Entry 3MJZ (X-ray diffraction, 2.40 A resolution); this record covers chains B and C of the 3 polymer chains in the assembly.

[Chain B (and C)]
Name: FG41 Malonate Semialdehyde Decarboxylase
Organism: Coryneform bacterium
Notes: EC 4.1.1.-; chain C of this document is another copy of the same molecule, construct and numbering; everything in this record applies to it too
Chain sequence (136 residues; numbered 1 to 136; the number before each row is that of its first residue):
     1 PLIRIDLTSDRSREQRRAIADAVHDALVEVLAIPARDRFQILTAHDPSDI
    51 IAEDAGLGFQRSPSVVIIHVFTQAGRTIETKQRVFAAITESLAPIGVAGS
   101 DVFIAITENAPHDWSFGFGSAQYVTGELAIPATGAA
Disordered / not traced: 132-136

[Chain B / chain C interface]
Pairs across the interface - 71 pairs, chain B then chain C:
  Arg-4(B) / Arg-4(C)
  Asp-6(B) / Arg-4(C)  salt bridge
  Asp-6(B) / Ile-41(C)
  His-45(B) / Ile-41(C)
  His-45(B) / Leu-42(C)  hydrogen bond (side chain-backbone)
  His-45(B) / Thr-43(C)
  Ser-48(B) / Arg-17(C)
  Asp-49(B) / Arg-16(C)  salt bridge
  Asp-49(B) / Gln-40(C)
  Asp-49(B) / Ile-41(C)
  Asp-49(B) / Leu-42(C)  hydrogen bond (backbone-backbone)
  Ile-50(B) / Gln-40(C)
  Ile-51(B) / Arg-17(C)
  Ile-51(B) / Arg-38(C)
  Ile-51(B) / Phe-39(C)
  Ile-51(B) / Gln-40(C)  hydrogen bond (backbone-backbone)
  Ala-52(B) / Arg-38(C)
  Ala-52(B) / Phe-39(C)  hydrophobic
  Glu-53(B) / Arg-36(C)  salt bridge
  Glu-53(B) / Arg-38(C)  hydrogen bond (backbone-backbone)
  Glu-53(B) / Phe-39(C)
  Asp-54(B) / Arg-36(C)  salt bridge
  Ala-55(B) / Pro-34(C)
  Ala-55(B) / Arg-36(C)  hydrogen bond (backbone-backbone)
  Ala-55(B) / Asp-37(C)
  Ala-55(B) / Leu-128(C)  hydrophobic
  Gly-56(B) / Arg-36(C)
  Leu-57(B) / Phe-116(C)  hydrophobic
  Leu-57(B) / Gln-122(C)
  Leu-57(B) / Glu-127(C)
  Leu-57(B) / Leu-128(C)  hydrophobic
  Phe-59(B) / Phe-116(C)
  Phe-59(B) / Phe-118(C)  hydrophobic
  Arg-61(B) / Phe-39(C)
  Arg-61(B) / Phe-116(C)  hydrogen bond (side chain-backbone)
  Arg-61(B) / Gly-117(C)
  Ile-67(B) / Ile-41(C)  hydrophobic
  His-69(B) / Leu-2(C)
  His-69(B) / Arg-4(C)  hydrogen bond
  His-69(B) / Phe-71(C)
  Ile-78(B) / His-112(C)
  Ile-78(B) / Val-124(C)  hydrophobic
  Lys-81(B) / His-112(C)
  Lys-81(B) / Asp-113(C)  salt bridge
  Gln-82(B) / Val-124(C)
  Phe-85(B) / His-112(C)
  Phe-85(B) / Asp-113(C)
  Phe-85(B) / Trp-114(C)
  Phe-85(B) / Ser-115(C)
  Phe-85(B) / Gly-119(C)
  Phe-85(B) / Ala-121(C)  hydrophobic
  Ala-86(B) / Gly-119(C)
  Thr-89(B) / Phe-118(C)
  Thr-89(B) / Gly-119(C)  hydrogen bond (side chain-backbone)
  Gly-99(B) / Gly-117(C)
  Gly-99(B) / Phe-118(C)  hydrogen bond (backbone-backbone)
  Ser-100(B) / Phe-118(C)
  Val-102(B) / Phe-116(C)
  Val-102(B) / Gly-117(C)  hydrogen bond (backbone-backbone)
  Phe-103(B) / Phe-39(C)  hydrophobic
  Phe-103(B) / Trp-114(C)  hydrophobic
  Phe-103(B) / Ser-115(C)
  Phe-103(B) / Phe-116(C)  hydrophobic
  Ile-104(B) / Asp-113(C)
  Ile-104(B) / Trp-114(C)
  Ile-104(B) / Ser-115(C)  hydrogen bond (backbone-backbone)
  Ala-105(B) / Asp-113(C)
  Ala-105(B) / Trp-114(C)  hydrophobic
  Ile-106(B) / Asn-109(C)  hydrogen bond (backbone-side chain)
  Ile-106(B) / Asp-113(C)  hydrogen bond (backbone-backbone)
  Thr-107(B) / Thr-107(C)
Other interface residues (no listed pair), chain B (32 interface residues in all): Phe-71
Other interface residues (no listed pair), chain C (32 interface residues in all): Ala-20, Ala-35, Thr-125

[Overview]
Chain B and chain C each contribute 32 residues to their interface; the contacts include 13 hydrogen bonds and
5 salt bridges. Polar pairs include Asp-6(B)/Arg-4(C), Asp-49(B)/Arg-16(C) and Glu-53(B)/Arg-36(C).
Both chains are FG41 Malonate Semialdehyde Decarboxylase (Coryneform bacterium). Entry 3MJZ (The crystal
structure of native FG41 MSAD) was determined by X-ray diffraction together with 4LHO, 4LHP and 3MLC from the
same study.
